Entry 5HL3 (X-ray diffraction, 1.40 A resolution); this record covers chain A.

== Chain A ==
Protein: Lmo2470 protein
From: Listeria monocytogenes EGD-e
Reference sequence: Q8Y4H2 (Q8Y4H2_LISMO); residues 31-388 here = UniProt positions 31-388
Chain sequence (361 residues; row label = number of the first residue in the row):
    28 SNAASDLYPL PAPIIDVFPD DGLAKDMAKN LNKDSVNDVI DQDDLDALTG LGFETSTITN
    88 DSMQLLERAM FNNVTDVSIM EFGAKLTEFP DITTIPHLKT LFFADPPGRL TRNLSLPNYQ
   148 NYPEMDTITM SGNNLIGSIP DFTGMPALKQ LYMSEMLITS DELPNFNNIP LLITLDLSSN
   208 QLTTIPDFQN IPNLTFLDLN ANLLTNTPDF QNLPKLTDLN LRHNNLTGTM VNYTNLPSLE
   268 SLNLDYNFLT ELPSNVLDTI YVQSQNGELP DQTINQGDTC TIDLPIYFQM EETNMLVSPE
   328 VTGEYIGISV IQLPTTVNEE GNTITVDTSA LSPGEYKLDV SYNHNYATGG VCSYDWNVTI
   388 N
Disordered / not traced: 28-32
Modified positions: Mse54, Mse90, Mse97, Mse107, Mse152, Mse157, Mse172, Mse180, Mse183, Mse257, Mse317, Mse322 (selenomethionine; parent Met)
Construct notes: expression tag (28-30)
Ion coordination: Ca2+ site 1 near D65 (its only coordinating residue here); Ca2+ site 2: D70, N194, Q216, N217; Ca2+ site 3 near N100 (its only coordinating residue here); Ca2+ site 4: E108, D298; Ca2+ site 5: D132, P133, G135; Ca2+ site 6: L184, E189; Ca2+ site 7: E346, N349; Ca2+ site 8: D366, S380, D382
What the authors report for this chain:
  - Ca2+ coordination: D132 to R136

== In short ==
D70, N194, Q216 and N217 form the Ca2+ site 2. The Ca2+ site 4 is built by E108 and D298. The paper reports
Ca2+ coordination by D132.
Chain A is Lmo2470 protein (Listeria monocytogenes EGD-e); the structure, Crystal structure of Listeria
monocytogenes InlP, was determined by X-ray diffraction (same publication as 5KZS).
